PDB entry 1S78 | X-ray diffraction, 3.25 A resolution | chains C and D of the 3 polymer chains in the assembly

[Chain C]
Molecule: Pertuzumab Fab light chain
Organism: Mus musculus
Notes: antibody fragment or engineered binder
Sequence (214 residues; numbered 1 to 214; the number before each row is that of its first residue):
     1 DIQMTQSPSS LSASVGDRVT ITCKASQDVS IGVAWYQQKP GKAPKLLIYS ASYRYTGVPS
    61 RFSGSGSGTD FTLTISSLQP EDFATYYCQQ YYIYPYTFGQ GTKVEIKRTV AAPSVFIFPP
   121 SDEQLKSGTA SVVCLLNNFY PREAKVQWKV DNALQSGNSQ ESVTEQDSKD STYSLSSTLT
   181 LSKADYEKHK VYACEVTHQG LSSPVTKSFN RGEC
Disulfide bonds: Cys23-Cys88, Cys134-Cys194

[Chain D]
Molecule: Pertuzumab Fab heavy chain
Organism: Mus musculus
Notes: antibody fragment or engineered binder
Sequence (226 residues; row label = number of the first residue in the row; a row labelled like 82A-82C holds insertion residues (82A, then the next letters in order)):
     1 EVQLVESGGG LVQPGGSLRL SCAASGFTFT DYTMDWVRQA PGKGLEWVAD VN
   52A P
    53 NSGGSIYNQR FKGRFTLSVD RSKNTLYLQM
82A-82C NSL
    83 RAEDTAVYYC ARNLGPS
99A-99B FY
   100 FDYWGQGTLV TVSSASTKGP SVFPLAPSSK STSGGTAALG CLVKDYFPEP VTVSWNSGAL
   160 TSGVHTFPAV LQSSGLYSLS SVVTVPSSSL GTQTYICNVN HKPSNTKVDK KVEPKSCDKT
   220 H
Not modelled in the structure: 217-220
Disulfide bonds: Cys22-Cys92, Cys140-Cys196

[How chain C and chain D interact]
Pairs across the interface - 71 pairs, chain C then chain D:
  Ala34(C) - Tyr99B(D)  hydrophobic
  Tyr36(C) - Tyr99B(D)
  Tyr36(C) - Phe100(D)  hydrogen bond (side chain-backbone)
  Tyr36(C) - Trp103(D)
  Gln38(C) - Gln39(D)  hydrogen bond
  Gln38(C) - Tyr91(D)  hydrogen bond
  Gly41(C) - Gln105(D)  hydrogen bond (backbone-side chain)
  Lys42(C) - Tyr91(D)  hydrogen bond (backbone-side chain)
  Ala43(C) - Tyr91(D)  hydrophobic
  Ala43(C) - Trp103(D)  hydrophobic
  Ala43(C) - Gly104(D)
  Pro44(C) - Leu45(D)  hydrophobic
  Pro44(C) - Trp103(D)  hydrophobic
  Leu46(C) - Phe100(D)
  Leu46(C) - Asp101(D)
  Tyr49(C) - Tyr99B(D)
  Tyr55(C) - Leu96(D)  hydrophobic
  Tyr55(C) - Asp101(D)  hydrogen bond
  Tyr55(C) - Tyr102(D)
  Tyr87(C) - Gln39(D)  hydrogen bond
  Tyr87(C) - Leu45(D)  hydrophobic
  Gln89(C) - Phe99A(D)  hydrogen bond (side chain-backbone)
  Gln89(C) - Phe100(D)
  Tyr91(C) - Phe99A(D)
  Tyr91(C) - Tyr99B(D)  hydrophobic
  Tyr94(C) - Trp47(D)  hydrophobic
  Tyr94(C) - Tyr59(D)  hydrogen bond (side chain-backbone)
  Tyr94(C) - Gln61(D)  hydrogen bond
  Tyr96(C) - Trp47(D)
  Tyr96(C) - Phe99A(D)  hydrophobic
  Phe98(C) - Leu45(D)
  Phe98(C) - Phe100(D)  hydrophobic
  Ser114(C) - Ser132(D)
  Phe116(C) - Ser130(D)
  Phe116(C) - Ala137(D)  hydrophobic
  Phe118(C) - Leu124(D)
  Phe118(C) - Ala125(D)
  Phe118(C) - Pro126(D)  hydrophobic
  Phe118(C) - Ala137(D)
  Pro119(C) - Ala125(D)
  Ser121(C) - Phe122(D)
  Ser121(C) - Pro123(D)
  Asp122(C) - Lys214(D)  salt bridge
  Glu123(C) - Pro123(D)
  Glu123(C) - Lys209(D)  salt bridge
  Gln124(C) - Phe122(D)
  Ser131(C) - Lys143(D)
  Val133(C) - Leu124(D)  hydrophobic
  Leu135(C) - Val181(D)  hydrophobic
  Asn137(C) - His164(D)
  Asn137(C) - Thr183(D)
  Asn138(C) - His164(D)
  Gln160(C) - Val169(D)
  Gln160(C) - Leu170(D)
  Glu161(C) - Val169(D)
  Ser162(C) - Phe166(D)
  Ser162(C) - Pro167(D)  hydrogen bond (side chain-backbone)
  Val163(C) - Phe166(D)
  Val163(C) - Pro167(D)
  Thr164(C) - Phe166(D)
  Asp167(C) - His164(D)  salt bridge
  Ser174(C) - His164(D)
  Ser174(C) - Phe166(D)
  Leu175(C) - Phe166(D)
  Ser176(C) - Phe166(D)
  Thr180(C) - Lys143(D)
  Ser208(C) - Lys129(D)
  Glu213(C) - Cys216(D)
  Cys214(C) - Lys214(D)  hydrogen bond (backbone-side chain)
  Cys214(C) - Ser215(D)
  Cys214(C) - Cys216(D)  disulfide
Interface residues without a listed pair, chain C (45 interface residues in all): Pro95, Ile117, Thr178
Interface residues without a listed pair, chain D (48 interface residues in all): Val37, Lys43, Gly44, Asn60, Arg94, Ser99, Ser127, Thr135, Ala136, Leu138, Gln171, Ser179
Cross-chain cystine bridges: Cys214(C)-Cys216(D)

[In short]
Chain C and chain D form an interface of 45 and 48 residues respectively; the contacts include 1 disulfide
bond, 12 hydrogen bonds and 3 salt bridges. Polar pairs include Asp122(C)-Lys214(D), Glu123(C)-Lys209(D) and
Asp167(C)-His164(D).
Here chain C is Pertuzumab Fab light chain and chain D is Pertuzumab Fab heavy chain, both from Mus musculus.
Entry 1S78 (Insights into ErbB signaling from the structure of the ErbB2-pertuzumab complex) was determined by
X-ray diffraction.
